Entry 1GSI (X-ray diffraction, 1.60 A resolution); this record covers chain A.

Chain A:
Molecule: Thymidylate kinase
From: Mycobacterium tuberculosis
Notes: EC 2.7.4.9
UniProt: O05891 (O05891); numbering as in UniProt (aligned over 1-214)
Sequence (214 residues; row label = number of the first residue in the row):
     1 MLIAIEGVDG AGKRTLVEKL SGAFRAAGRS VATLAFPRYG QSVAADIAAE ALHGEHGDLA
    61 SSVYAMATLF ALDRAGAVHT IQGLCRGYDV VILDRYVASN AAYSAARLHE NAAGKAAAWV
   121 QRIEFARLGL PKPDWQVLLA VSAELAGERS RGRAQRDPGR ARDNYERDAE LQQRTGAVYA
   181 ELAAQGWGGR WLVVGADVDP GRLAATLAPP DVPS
Unresolved in the structure: 209-214
Metal / ion sites: Mg2+: Asp-9, Glu-166 (together with thymidine-5'-phosphate)
Small-molecule neighbours: thymidine-5'-phosphate (TMP): Asp-9, Phe-36, Pro-37, Tyr-39, Leu-52, Phe-70, Arg-74, Arg-95, Tyr-96, Ser-99, Asn-100, Tyr-103, Asp-163, Tyr-165, Glu-166

Overview:
Bound to chain A: thymidine-5'-phosphate. Asp-9 and Glu-166 coordinate Mg2+.
Chain A is Thymidylate kinase (Mycobacterium tuberculosis); the structure, Crystal structure of mycobacterium
tuberculosis thymidylate kinase complexed with thymidine monophosphate (tmp), was determined by X-ray
diffraction, deposited together with 1GTV.
